PDB entry 8RC2 | electron microscopy, 3.10 A resolution | chains B and H of the 11 polymer chains in the assembly

Chain B:
Name: CRISPR type AFERR-associated protein Csf2
From: Klebsiella pneumoniae
Notes: engineered mutation(s): 6xHis-tag
UniProtKB: A0A333ESG5 (A0A333ESG5_KLEPN); residues 1-343 here = UniProt positions 1-343
Chain sequence (350 residues; numbered 1 to 350; the number before each row is that of its first residue):
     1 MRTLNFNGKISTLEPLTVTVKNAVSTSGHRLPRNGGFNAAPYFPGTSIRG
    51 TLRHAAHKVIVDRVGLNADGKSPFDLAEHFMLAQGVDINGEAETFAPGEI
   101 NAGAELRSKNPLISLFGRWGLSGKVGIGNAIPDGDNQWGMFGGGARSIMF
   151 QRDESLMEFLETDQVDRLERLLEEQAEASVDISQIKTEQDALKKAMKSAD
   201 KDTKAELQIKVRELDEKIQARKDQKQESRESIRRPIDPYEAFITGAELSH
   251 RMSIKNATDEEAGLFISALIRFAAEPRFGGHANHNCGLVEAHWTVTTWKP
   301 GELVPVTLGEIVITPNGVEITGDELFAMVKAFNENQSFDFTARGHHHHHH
Unresolved in the structure: 342-350
Differences from the reference sequence: expression tag (344-350)

Chain H:
Molecule: crRNA
From: Klebsiella pneumoniae
Sequence (61 nucleotides; row label = number of the first residue in the row; numbers below 1 keep their minus sign (U-6 is residue -6)):
    -6 UUAUCGGCGAGACCGGGAUGCACCUCCCGAAGGGUCUCGGUGUUUCCCCU
    44 GCGUGCGGGGG
Unresolved in the structure: 31-54

Chain B / chain H interface:
Pairs across the interface - 48 pairs, chain B then chain H:
  Val18(B) with C7(H), phosphate contact; G8(H), phosphate contact
  Thr19(B) with C7(H), base contact; G8(H), hydrogen bond to the phosphate
  Lys21(B) with C7(H), base contact
  Thr46(B) with C7(H), hydrogen bond to the phosphate
  Ser47(B) with C6(H), phosphate contact; C7(H), hydrogen bond to the phosphate
  Arg49(B) with G4(H), phosphate contact; A5(H), salt bridge to the phosphate
  Gly50(B) with C6(H), sugar contact
  Thr51(B) with C6(H), hydrogen bond to the base
  Arg53(B) with G4(H), hydrogen bond to the phosphate; A5(H), salt bridge to the phosphate
  His54(B) with C6(H), base contact
  Ala83(B) with C6(H), phosphate contact
  Gln84(B) with G4(H), sugar contact; A5(H), sugar contact; C6(H), hydrogen bond to the phosphate
  Gly85(B) with G4(H), sugar contact
  Phe116(B) with G4(H), sugar contact
  Gly117(B) with G4(H), sugar contact
  Arg118(B) with A3(H), hydrogen bond to the sugar; G4(H), sugar contact
  Trp119(B) with A3(H), base contact; G4(H), base contact
  Gly120(B) with A3(H), hydrogen bond to the sugar
  Leu121(B) with A3(H), sugar contact
  Ser122(B) with A3(H), sugar contact
  Gly123(B) with G4(H), hydrogen bond to the phosphate
  Gly144(B) with G13(H), phosphate contact
  Ala145(B) with U12(H), sugar contact; G13(H), hydrogen bond to the phosphate
  Arg146(B) with A11(H), hydrogen bond to the base; U12(H), phosphate contact
  Ser147(B) with U12(H), hydrogen bond to the phosphate
  Arg152(B) with U12(H), hydrogen bond to the sugar; G13(H), hydrogen bond to the sugar; C14(H), sugar contact
  Arg233(B) with G13(H), base contact
  Ile236(B) with A11(H), base contact
  Gly279(B) with G8(H), phosphate contact
  Gly280(B) with G8(H), phosphate contact; G9(H), phosphate contact
  His281(B) with G9(H), hydrogen bond to the phosphate
  Ala282(B) with G9(H), hydrogen bond to the phosphate
  Asn283(B) with G10(H), phosphate contact; A11(H), hydrogen bond to the phosphate
Also at the interface, not in a pair above, chain B (36 interface residues in all): Val20, Arg234, Pro235

In short:
36 residues of chain B face 12 of chain H across their interface; the contacts include 17 hydrogen bonds and 2
salt bridges. Among the polar pairs are Thr51(B)-C6(H), Arg146(B)-A11(H) and Arg118(B)-A3(H).
Here chain B is CRISPR type AFERR-associated protein Csf2 and chain H is crRNA, both from Klebsiella
pneumoniae. Entry 8RC2 (DNA bound type IV-A3 CRISPR effector complex from K. pneumoniae) was determined by
electron microscopy together with 8RC3, 8RFJ, 8S35, 8S36 and 8S37 from the same study.
